Entry 8SCM (X-ray diffraction, 2.30 A resolution); this record covers chains A and C of the 3 polymer chains in the assembly.

# Chain A
Protein: DNA polymerase I
Source organism: Geobacillus stearothermophilus
Notes: EC 2.7.7.7
Reference sequence: D9N168 (D9N168_GEOSE); residues 298-876 here correspond to UniProt positions 1-579 (UniProt number = residue number - 297)
Chain sequence (579 residues; row label = number of the first residue in the row):
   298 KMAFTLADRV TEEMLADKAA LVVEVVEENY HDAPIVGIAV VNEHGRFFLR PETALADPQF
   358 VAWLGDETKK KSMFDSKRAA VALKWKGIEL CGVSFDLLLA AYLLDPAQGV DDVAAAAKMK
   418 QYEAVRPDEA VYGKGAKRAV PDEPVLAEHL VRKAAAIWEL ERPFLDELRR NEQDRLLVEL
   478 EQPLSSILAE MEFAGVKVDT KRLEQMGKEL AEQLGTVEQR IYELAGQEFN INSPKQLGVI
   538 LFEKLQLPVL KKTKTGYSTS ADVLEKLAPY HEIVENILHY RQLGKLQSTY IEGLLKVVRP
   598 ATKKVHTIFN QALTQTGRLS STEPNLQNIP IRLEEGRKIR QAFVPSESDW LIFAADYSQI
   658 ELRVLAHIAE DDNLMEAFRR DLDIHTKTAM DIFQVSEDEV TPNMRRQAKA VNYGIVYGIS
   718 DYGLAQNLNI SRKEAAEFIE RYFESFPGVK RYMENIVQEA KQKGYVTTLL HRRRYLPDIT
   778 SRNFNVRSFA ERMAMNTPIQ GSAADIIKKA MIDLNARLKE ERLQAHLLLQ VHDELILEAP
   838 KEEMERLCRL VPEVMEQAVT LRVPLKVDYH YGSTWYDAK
Differences from the reference sequence: engineered mutation Tyr710 (Phe413 in D9N168); variant Val713 (Pro416 in D9N168)
Metal / ion sites: Ca2+: Asp653, Tyr654, Asp830 (together with 2'-deoxyguanosine-5'-triphosphate, diphosphate) (shared with 1 residue of chain B)
Small-molecule neighbours: 2'-deoxyguanosine-5'-triphosphate / diphosphate: Arg615, Asp653, Tyr654, Ser655, Gln656, Ile657, Glu658, His682, Arg702, Lys706, Ala707, Tyr710, Tyr714, Asn793, Asp830
Reported in the primary citation:
  - catalytic residues: Lys706, Asp830 (proposed by the authors, not directly observed)
  - mutagenesis - D830N: abolished catalytic activity
  - mutagenesis - E831Q: unchanged catalytic activity
  - mutagenesis - F710Y: increased catalytic activity on Ca2+ (citing earlier work)

# Chain C
Molecule: DNA template
Sequence (13 nucleotides; each row starts with the number of its first residue):
     1 CACGCTGATC GCA

# Interface between chain A and chain C
Contacting residue pairs (48):
  Asn529(A) with DG11(C), sugar contact
  Ser530(A) with DG11(C), phosphate contact; DC12(C), hydrogen bond to the phosphate
  Pro531(A) with DG11(C), phosphate contact; DA13(C), base contact
  Lys532(A) with DA13(C), hydrogen bond to the phosphate
  Thr552(A) with DA13(C), hydrogen bond to the base
  Tyr554(A) with DA13(C), base contact
  Lys582(A) with DG7(C), base contact; DA8(C), base contact
  Ser585(A) with DT9(C), phosphate contact; DC10(C), hydrogen bond to the phosphate
  Thr586(A) with DT9(C), sugar contact
  Gly590(A) with DT9(C), phosphate contact
  Leu610(A) with DT6(C), phosphate contact; DG7(C), phosphate contact
  Thr611(A) with DT6(C), phosphate contact
  Gln612(A) with DC5(C), phosphate contact; DT6(C), hydrogen bond to the phosphate
  Thr613(A) with DC5(C), sugar contact
  Arg615(A) with DG4(C), base contact; DC5(C), hydrogen bond to the base
  Ser617(A) with DT6(C), phosphate contact; DG7(C), hydrogen bond to the phosphate
  Ser618(A) with DG7(C), sugar contact
  Thr619(A) with DG7(C), phosphate contact; DA8(C), phosphate contact
  Glu620(A) with DA8(C), hydrogen bond to the phosphate
  Asn622(A) with DG7(C), hydrogen bond to the sugar
  Tyr710(A) with DC3(C), base contact
  Gly711(A) with DC3(C), base contact
  Tyr714(A) with DC3(C), sugar contact
  Ile716(A) with DC3(C), hydrogen bond to the sugar
  Ser717(A) with DA2(C), sugar contact; DC3(C), hydrogen bond to the phosphate
  Tyr719(A) with DA2(C), base contact
  Gly720(A) with DC3(C), phosphate contact
  Arg729(A) with DA2(C), base contact
  Arg771(A) with DC5(C), salt bridge to the phosphate
  Asn782(A) with DA2(C), phosphate contact
  Phe786(A) with DA2(C), phosphate contact; DG4(C), phosphate contact
  Arg789(A) with DC3(C), hydrogen bond to the phosphate; DG4(C), salt bridge to the phosphate
  Met790(A) with DC5(C), phosphate contact
  Asn793(A) with DG4(C), sugar contact
  Gln797(A) with DG4(C), hydrogen bond to the base; DC5(C), hydrogen bond to the sugar
Interface residues without a listed pair, chain A (43 interface residues in all): Asn527, Gly535, Gly553, Glu589, Asn607, Asn625, Ala707, Gly715
Interface residues without a listed pair, chain C (13 interface residues in all): DC1

# Summary
Chain A and chain C form an interface of 43 and 13 residues respectively; the contacts include 14 hydrogen
bonds and 2 salt bridges. Among the polar pairs are Thr552(A)-DA13(C), Arg615(A)-DC5(C) and Gln797(A)-DG4(C).
The paper reports catalytic residues Lys706(A) and Asp830(A); D830N of chain A abolishes catalytic activity; 3
substitutions were tested in all.
Chain A is DNA polymerase I (Geobacillus stearothermophilus) and chain C is DNA template; the structure, Bst
DNA polymerase I Large Fragment mutant F710Y/D598A with 3'-amino primer, dGTP, and calcium time-resolved 8h,
was determined by X-ray diffraction (same publication as 8SCG, 8SCI, 8SCJ, 8SCK, 8SCL, 8SCN and 7 further
entries).
